Entry 8WLP (electron microscopy, 3.80 A resolution); this record covers chains 7 and r of the 53 polymer chains in the assembly.

# Chain 7 (and r)
Name: Flagellar basal-body rod protein FlgG
Source organism: Salmonella enterica subsp. enterica serovar Typhimurium str. LT2
Notes: chain r of this document is another copy of the same molecule, construct and numbering; everything in this record applies to it too
Reference sequence: P0A1J3 (FLGG_SALTY); numbering as in UniProt (aligned over 1-260)
Amino-acid sequence (260 residues; row label = number of the first residue in the row):
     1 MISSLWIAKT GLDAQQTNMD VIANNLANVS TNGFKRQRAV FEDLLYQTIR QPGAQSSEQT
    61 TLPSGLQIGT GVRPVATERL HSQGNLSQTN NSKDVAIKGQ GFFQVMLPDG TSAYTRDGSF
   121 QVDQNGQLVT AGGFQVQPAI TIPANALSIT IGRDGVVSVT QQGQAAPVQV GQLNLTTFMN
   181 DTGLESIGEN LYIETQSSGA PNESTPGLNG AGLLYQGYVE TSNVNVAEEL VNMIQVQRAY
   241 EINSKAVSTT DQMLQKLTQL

# Interface between chain 7 and chain r
Pairs across the interface (17):
  I49(7) with N90(r)
  Q51(7) with S148(r), hydrogen bond; T150(r); T160(r)
  A54(7) with T150(r); P167(r), hydrophobic
  Q55(7) with G152(r); S158(r); Q169(r), hydrogen bond
  S56(7) with G152(r); R153(r), hydrogen bond (backbone-backbone)
  S57(7) with D154(r), hydrogen bond; V156(r)
  E58(7) with D154(r); V156(r); Q172(r)
  Q59(7) with D154(r)
Also at the interface, not in a pair above, chain 7 (9 interface residues in all): G53

# Summary
Chain 7 and chain r form an interface of 9 and 12 residues respectively, with 4 hydrogen bonds. Among the
polar pairs are Q51(7)-S148(r), Q55(7)-Q169(r) and S57(7)-D154(r).
Both chains are Flagellar basal-body rod protein FlgG (Salmonella enterica subsp. enterica serovar Typhimurium
str. LT2). Entry 8WLP (Cryo-EM structure of the distal rod-hook within the flagellar motor-hook complex in the
CCW state) was determined by electron microscopy together with 8WHT, 8WIW, 8WK3, 8WK4, 8WKI, 8WKK and 11
further entries from the same study.
